PDB entry 6KYE | X-ray diffraction, 2.28 A resolution | chains B and C of the 4 polymer chains in the assembly

[Chain B]
Name: Hemoglobin subunit beta
Organism: Homo sapiens
UniProt: P68871 (HBB_HUMAN); residues 0-146 here correspond to UniProt positions 1-147 (UniProt number = residue number + 1)
Chain sequence (147 residues; row label = number of the first residue in the row; numbering starts at 0):
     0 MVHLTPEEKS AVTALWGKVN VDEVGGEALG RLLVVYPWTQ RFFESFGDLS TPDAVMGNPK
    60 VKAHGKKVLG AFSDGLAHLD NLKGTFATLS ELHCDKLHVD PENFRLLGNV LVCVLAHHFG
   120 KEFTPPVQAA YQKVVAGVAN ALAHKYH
Not modelled in the structure: 0
UniProt features mapped onto this chain:
  - binding site ((2R)-2,3-bisphosphoglycerate): V1, H2, K82, H143
  - binding site (heme b): H63, H92
  - site: E7, K8 (Microbial infection: Cleavage), G25, E26 (Microbial infection: Cleavage), G29, R30 (Microbial infection: Cleavage), Y35, P36 (Microbial infection: Cleavage), W37, T38 (Microbial infection: Cleavage), F45, G46 (Microbial infection: Cleavage), D52, A53 (Microbial infection: Cleavage), G56, N57 (Microbial infection: Cleavage), K59 (Not glycated), F71, S72 (Microbial infection: Cleavage), G74, L75 (Microbial infection: Cleavage), K82 (Not glycated), T84, F85 (Microbial infection: Cleavage), H92, C93 (Microbial infection: Cleavage), K95 (Not glycated), R104, L105 (Microbial infection: Cleavage), L110, V111 (Microbial infection: Cleavage), G119, K120 (Microbial infection: Cleavage), F122, T123 (Microbial infection: Cleavage), A128, A129 (Microbial infection: Cleavage) and 2 more in UniProt
  - modified residue: V1 (N-acetylvaline), S9 (Phosphoserine), T12 (Phosphothreonine), S44 (Phosphoserine), T50 (Phosphothreonine), K59 (N6-acetyllysine), K82 (N6-acetyllysine), T87 (Phosphothreonine), C93 (S-nitrosocysteine), K144 (N6-acetyllysine)
  - glycosylation: V1 (N-linked (Glc) (glycation) valine), K8 (N-linked (Glc) (glycation) lysine), K17 (N-linked (Glc) (glycation) lysine), K66 (N-linked (Glc) (glycation) lysine), K120 (N-linked (Glc) (glycation) lysine), K144 (N-linked (Glc) (glycation) lysine)
Metal / ion sites: heme Fe: H92 (together with carbon monoxide)
Small-molecule neighbours:
  - carbon monoxide (CMO): L28, F42, H63, V67, H92
  - heme (HEM): L31, T38, F41, F42, F45, H63, K66, V67, A70, F71, F85, L88, L91, H92, L96, V98, N102, F103, L106, V137, L141

[Chain C]
Name: Hemoglobin subunit alpha
Organism: Homo sapiens
UniProt: P69905 (HBA_HUMAN); residues 0-141 here correspond to UniProt positions 1-142 (UniProt number = residue number + 1)
Chain sequence (142 residues; each row starts with the number of its first residue; numbering starts at 0):
     0 MVLSPADKTN VKAAWGKVGA HAGEYGAEAL ERMFLSFPTT KTYFPHFDLS HGSAQVKGHG
    60 KKVADALTNA VAHVDDMPNA LSALSDLHAH KLRVDPVNFK LLSHCLLVTL AAHLPAEFTP
   120 AVHASLDKFL ASVSTVLTSK YR
Not modelled in the structure: 0, 141
UniProt features mapped onto this chain:
  - binding site (O2): H58
  - binding site (heme b): H87
  - site: T8, N9 (Microbial infection: Cleavage), K11 (Not glycated), A13, W14 (Microbial infection: Cleavage), Y24, G25 (Microbial infection: Cleavage), L29, E30 (Microbial infection: Cleavage), H45, F46 (Microbial infection: Cleavage), D47, L48 (Microbial infection: Cleavage), S52, A53 (Microbial infection: Cleavage), V55, K56 (Microbial infection: Cleavage), K56 (Not glycated), G59, K60 (Microbial infection: Cleavage), K60 (Not glycated), K90 (Not glycated), L91, R92 (Microbial infection: Cleavage), K99 (Not glycated), L106, V107 (Microbial infection: Cleavage), T108, L109 (Microbial infection: Cleavage), V121, H122 (Microbial infection: Cleavage), S133, T134 (Microbial infection: Cleavage)
  - modified residue: S3 (Phosphoserine), K7 (N6-succinyllysine), T8 (Phosphothreonine), K11 (N6-succinyllysine), K16 (N6-acetyllysine), Y24 (Phosphotyrosine), S35 (Phosphoserine), K40 (N6-succinyllysine), S49 (Phosphoserine), S102 (Phosphoserine), T108 (Phosphothreonine), S124 (Phosphoserine), S131 (Phosphoserine), T134 (Phosphothreonine), T137 (Phosphothreonine), S138 (Phosphoserine)
  - glycosylation (N-linked (Glc) (glycation) lysine): K7, K16, K40, K61
Metal / ion sites: heme Fe: H87 (together with carbon monoxide)
Small-molecule neighbours: carbon monoxide / heme: L29, M32, T39, Y42, F43, H45, F46, H58, K61, V62, A65, L66, L83, L86, H87, L91, V93, N97, F98, L101, V132, L136

[Interface between chain B and chain C]
Residue-residue contacts (17; chain B residue first):
  P36(B) with R92(C)
  W37(B) with R92(C); D94(C); P95(C); Y140(C)
  Q39(B) with R92(C), hydrogen bond
  R40(B) with T41(C), hydrogen bond; Y42(C); L91(C); R92(C)
  H97(B) with T38(C); T41(C)
  D99(B) with D94(C); V96(C)
  E101(B) with V96(C)
  N102(B) with D94(C), hydrogen bond
  Y145(B) with T38(C)
Other interface residues (no listed pair), chain C (10 interface residues in all): V93

[Overview]
9 residues of chain B and 10 residues of chain C are in contact, with 3 hydrogen bonds. Polar pairs include
Q39(B)-R92(C), R40(B)-T41(C) and N102(B)-D94(C). Ligands of chain B: heme and carbon monoxide. Ligands of
chain C: carbon monoxide / heme.
Here chain B is Hemoglobin subunit beta and chain C is Hemoglobin subunit alpha, both from Homo sapiens. Entry
6KYE (The crystal structure of recombinant human adult hemoglobin) was determined by X-ray diffraction.
